Entry 5S62 (X-ray diffraction, 2.75 A resolution); this record covers chains C and D of the 6 polymer chains in the assembly.

[Chain C]
Name: Tubulin alpha-1B chain
From: Bos taurus
Reference sequence: P81947 (TBA1B_BOVIN); numbering as in UniProt (aligned over 1-451)
Sequence (451 residues; numbered 1 to 451; the number before each row is that of its first residue):
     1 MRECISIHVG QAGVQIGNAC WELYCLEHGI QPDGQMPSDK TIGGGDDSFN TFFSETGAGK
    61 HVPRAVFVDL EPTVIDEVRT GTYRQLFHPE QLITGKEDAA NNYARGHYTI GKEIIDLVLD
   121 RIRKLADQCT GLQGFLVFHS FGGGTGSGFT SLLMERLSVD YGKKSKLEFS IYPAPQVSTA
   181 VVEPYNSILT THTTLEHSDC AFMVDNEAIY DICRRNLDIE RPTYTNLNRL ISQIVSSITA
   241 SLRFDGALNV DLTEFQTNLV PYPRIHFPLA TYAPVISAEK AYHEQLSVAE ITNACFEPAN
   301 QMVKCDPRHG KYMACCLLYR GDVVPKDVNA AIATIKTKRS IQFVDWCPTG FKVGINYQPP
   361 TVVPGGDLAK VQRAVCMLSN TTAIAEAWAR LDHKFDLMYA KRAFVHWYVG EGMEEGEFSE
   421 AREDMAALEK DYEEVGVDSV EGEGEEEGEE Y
Disordered / not traced: 441-451
Bound ions: Ca2+ site 1: D39, T41, G44, E55; Ca2+ site 2: E284 (shared with 1 residue of chain B)
Residues lining bound ligands: GTP (guanosine-5'-triphosphate): G10, Q11, A12, Q15, I16, D69, D98, A99, A100, N101, S140, G142, G143, G144, T145, G146, I171, P173, V177, S178, T179, E183, N206, Y224, L227, N228, I231

[Chain D]
Name: Tubulin beta-2B chain
From: Bos taurus
Reference sequence: Q6B856 (TBB2B_BOVIN); the author numbering skips numbers that UniProt does not, so the offset changes along the chain: 1-42 = UniProt 1-42; 45-360 = UniProt 43-358; 369-455 = UniProt 359-445
Sequence (445 residues; each row starts with the number of its first residue; note: 10 numbers in that range are skipped by the numbering (no residue carries them; nothing is unmodelled there)):
     1 MREIVHIQAG QCGNQIGAKF WEVISDEHGI DPTGSYHGDS DL
    45 QLERINVYYN EATGNKYVPR AILVDLEPGT MDSVRSGPFG QIFRPDNFVF GQSGAGNNWA
   105 KGHYTEGAEL VDSVLDVVRK ESESCDCLQG FQLTHSLGGG TGSGMGTLLI SKIREEYPDR
   165 IMNTFSVMPS PKVSDTVVEP YNATLSVHQL VENTDETYCI DNEALYDICF RTLKLTTPTY
   225 GDLNHLVSAT MSGVTTCLRF PGQLNADLRK LAVNMVPFPR LHFFMPGFAP LTSRGSQQYR
   285 ALTVPELTQQ MFDSKNMMAA CDPRHGRYLT VAAIFRGRMS MKEVDEQMLN VQNKNSSYFV
   345 EWIPNNVKTA VCDIPP
   369 RGLKMSATFI GNSTAIQELF KRISEQFTAM FRRKAFLHWY TGEGMDEMEF TEAESNMNDL
   429 VSEYQQYQDA TADEQGEFEE EEGEDEA
Disordered / not traced: 281-282, 442-455
Swiss-Prot annotation at these positions:
  - motif: M1 to I4 (MREI motif)
  - binding site (GTP): Q11, E71, S140, G144, T145, G146, N206, N228
  - binding site (Mg(2+)): E71
  - modified residue: S40 (Phosphoserine), T57 (Phosphothreonine), K60 (N6-acetyllysine), S174 (Phosphoserine), T287 (Phosphothreonine), T292 (Phosphothreonine), R320 (Omega-N-methylarginine), E448 (5-glutamyl polyglutamate)
  - cross-link (Glycyl lysine isopeptide (Lys-Gly)): K60 (interchain with G-Cter in ubiquitin), K326 (interchain with G-Cter in ubiquitin)
Bound ions: Mg2+: Q11 (together with GDP)
Residues lining bound ligands: GDP (guanosine-5'-diphosphate): G10, Q11, C12, Q15, I16, A99, N101, S140, G142, G143, G144, T145, G146, V171, P173, V177, S178, E183, N206, L209, Y224, L227, N228

[Chain C / chain D interface]
Residue-residue contacts (50; chain C residue first):
  Q11(C) with Q247(D), hydrogen bond
  K96(C) with R2(D); D130(D), salt bridge
  E97(C) with R2(D), salt bridge; C131(D); R164(D), salt bridge; R253(D), salt bridge
  D98(C) with D251(D); K254(D), salt bridge
  A100(C) with R253(D); K254(D); V257(D)
  N101(C) with K254(D)
  R105(C) with R253(D)
  P175(C) with N349(D)
  S178(C) with K352(D), hydrogen bond
  T179(C) with L248(D); N258(D), hydrogen bond (backbone-side chain)
  A180(C) with N258(D)
  V181(C) with N258(D); I347(D), hydrophobic; P348(D)
  Y210(C) with D329(D)
  E220(C) with K326(D)
  R221(C) with M325(D), hydrogen bond; D329(D), salt bridge
  K394(C) with N349(D), hydrogen bond
  L397(C) with E345(D); W346(D); P348(D), hydrophobic
  M398(C) with W346(D), hydrogen bond (backbone-backbone); P348(D)
  K401(C) with F262(D); W346(D); T439(D), hydrogen bond (side chain-backbone)
  A403(C) with P261(D); F262(D), hydrophobic
  F404(C) with V257(D); N258(D); V260(D); P261(D), hydrogen bond (backbone-backbone); T314(D); I347(D), hydrophobic
  H406(C) with V260(D), hydrogen bond (side chain-backbone); P261(D); F262(D); P263(D)
  W407(C) with A256(D), hydrophobic; V257(D), hydrophobic; V260(D), hydrogen bond (side chain-backbone)
Also at the interface, not in a pair above, chain C (27 interface residues in all): Q15, V182, Y224, R402
Also at the interface, not in a pair above, chain D (30 interface residues in all): N350, A438, A440

[In short]
Chain C and chain D form an interface of 27 and 30 residues respectively; the contacts include 10 hydrogen
bonds and 6 salt bridges. Polar contacts include K96(C)-D130(D), E97(C)-R2(D) and E97(C)-R164(D). Ligands of
chain C: GTP. Bound to chain D: GDP.
Chain C is Tubulin alpha-1B chain and chain D is Tubulin beta-2B chain, both from Bos taurus; the structure,
Tubulin-Z100642432-complex, was determined by X-ray diffraction together with 5S4L, 5S4M, 5S4N, 5S4O, 5S4P,
5S4Q and 52 further entries from the same study.
